1DV6 - chains M and H of the 3 polymer chains in the assembly; structure by X-ray diffraction, 2.50 A resolution.

[Chain M]
Name: Photosynthetic reaction center
Organism: Rhodobacter sphaeroides
Notes: fragment: m chain
Reference sequence: P02953 (RCEM_RHOSH); numbering as in UniProt (aligned over 1-307)
Chain sequence (307 residues; each row starts with the number of its first residue):
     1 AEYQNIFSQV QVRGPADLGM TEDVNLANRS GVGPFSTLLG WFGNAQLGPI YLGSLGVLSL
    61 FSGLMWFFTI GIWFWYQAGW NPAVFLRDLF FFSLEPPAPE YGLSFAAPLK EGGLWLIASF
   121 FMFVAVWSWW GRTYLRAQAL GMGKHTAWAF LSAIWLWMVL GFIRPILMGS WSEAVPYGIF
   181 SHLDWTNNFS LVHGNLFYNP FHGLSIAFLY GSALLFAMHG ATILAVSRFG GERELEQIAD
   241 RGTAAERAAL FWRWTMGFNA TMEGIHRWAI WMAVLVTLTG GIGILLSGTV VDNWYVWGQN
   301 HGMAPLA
Unresolved in the structure: 1-2, 302-307
Sequence notes: conflict Ala307 (Asn in P02953)
Bound ions: bacteriochlorophyll a Mg site 1 near His182 (its only coordinating residue here); bacteriochlorophyll a Mg site 2 near His202 (its only coordinating residue here); Fe2+: His219, Glu234, His266 (shared with 2 residues of chain L)
Residues lining bound ligands:
  - bacteriochlorophyll a (BCL), molecule 1: Trp66, Val126, Phe150, Ala153, Ile154, Leu156, Trp157, Leu160, Trp185, Thr186, Asn187, Phe189, Ser190, Asn195, Leu196, Phe197, Phe201, His202, Ser205, Ile206, Leu209, Tyr210, Val276, Thr277, Gly280, Gly281, Ile284
  - bacteriochlorophyll a (BCL), molecule 2: Trp157, Leu160, Val175, Ile179, His182, Leu183, Trp185, Thr186
  - bacteriochlorophyll a (BCL), molecule 3: Thr186, Leu209, Tyr210
  - bacteriochlorophyll a (BCL), molecule 4: Phe197, Gly203, Ile206, Ala207, Tyr210, Gly211, Leu214
  - bacteriopheophytin a (BPH), molecule 1: Ser59, Leu60, Gly63, Ala125, Val126, Trp129, Thr133, Thr146, Ala149, Phe150, Ala153, Ala273, Val274, Thr277
  - bacteriopheophytin a (BPH), molecule 2: Tyr210, Ala213, Leu214, Ala217, Met218, Trp252, Thr255, Met256
  - ubiquinone-10 (U10), molecule 1: Ser30, Gly31, Val32, Gly33, Gly48, Ile50
  - ubiquinone-10 (U10), molecule 2: Leu214, Leu215, Met218, His219, Thr222, Ile223, Ala245, Ala248, Ala249, Trp252, Met256, Phe258, Asn259, Ala260, Thr261, Met262, Ile265, Trp268, Met272

[Chain H]
Name: Photosynthetic reaction center
Organism: Rhodobacter sphaeroides
Notes: fragment: h chain
Reference sequence: P11846 (RCEH_RHOSH); numbering as in UniProt (aligned over 1-260)
Chain sequence (260 residues; row label = number of the first residue in the row):
     1 MVGVTAFQNF DLASLAIYSF WIFLAGLIYY LQTENMREGY PLENEDGTPA ANQGPFPLPK
    61 PKTFILPHGR GTLTVPGPES EDRPIALART AVSEGFPHAP TGDPMKDGVG PASWVARRDL
   121 PELDGHGHNK IKPMKAAAGF HVSAGKNPIG LPVRGCDLEI AGKVVDIWVD IPEQMARFLE
   181 VELKDGSTRL LPMQMVKVQS NRVHVNALSS DLFAGIPTIK SPTEVTLLEE DKICGYVAGG
   241 LMYAAPKRKS VVAAMLAEYA
Unresolved in the structure: 1-10, 257-260
Sequence notes: conflict Gln8 (Gly in P11846)
Bound ions: Zn2+: Asp124, His126, His128
From the paper describing this entry:
  - Zn2+ coordination: His126, His128

[How chain M and chain H interact]
Pairs across the interface (112; chain M residue first):
  Tyr3(M) with Met193(H); Gln194(H); Val196(H)
  Asn5(M) with Gln194(H)
  Gln9(M) with Gly145(H); Met193(H); Val196(H); Lys197(H); Val198(H)
  Val10(M) with Val142(H), hydrophobic; Ala144(H); Lys146(H); Ala176(H), hydrophobic; Met193(H), hydrophobic
  Gln11(M) with Val142(H); Ser143(H), hydrogen bond (backbone-backbone); Ala144(H), hydrogen bond (backbone-backbone)
  Val12(M) with Met134(H), hydrophobic; His141(H); Ser143(H); Val169(H), hydrophobic; Gln174(H); Met175(H)
  Arg13(M) with Gly139(H); Phe140(H); His141(H), hydrogen bond (backbone-backbone); Ser143(H); Gln174(H)
  Gly14(M) with Gly139(H); Phe140(H); Gln174(H), hydrogen bond (backbone-side chain)
  Pro15(M) with Ala138(H); Gly139(H); Phe140(H); Gln174(H), hydrogen bond (backbone-side chain)
  Met20(M) with Gly125(H)
  Thr37(M) with Ala144(H)
  Trp41(M) with Ala144(H), hydrophobic; Gly145(H)
  Asn44(M) with Glu173(H)
  Pro200(M) with Ile17(H), hydrophobic
  Phe201(M) with Ala16(H); Ile17(H)
  Leu204(M) with Ile17(H), hydrophobic; Phe20(H), hydrophobic; Trp21(H), hydrophobic
  Ser227(M) with Gln194(H)
  Arg228(M) with Gln194(H); Met195(H); Cys234(H), hydrogen bond (backbone-side chain); Leu241(H)
  Phe229(M) with Cys234(H); Ala238(H), hydrophobic
  Glu232(M) with Arg177(H), salt bridge
  Arg233(M) with Glu122(H), salt bridge; Ile131(H); Arg177(H); Leu227(H); Glu230(H), salt bridge
  Glu236(M) with Arg117(H); Glu122(H); Leu227(H)
  Gln237(M) with Arg117(H)
  Ile238(M) with Glu38(H); Phe64(H), hydrophobic
  Ala239(M) with Leu66(H), hydrophobic; Leu73(H)
  Asp240(M) with Arg117(H), hydrogen bond (backbone-side chain); Arg118(H), hydrogen bond (side chain-backbone)
  Arg241(M) with Glu38(H), salt bridge; Glu79(H), salt bridge; Ser80(H); Val115(H); Arg117(H)
  Gly242(M) with Val115(H); Arg117(H); Asp231(H)
  Thr243(M) with Ser113(H); Val115(H); Asp231(H), hydrogen bond (backbone-side chain)
  Glu246(M) with Val115(H)
  Arg247(M) with Pro111(H), hydrogen bond (side chain-backbone); Ala112(H); Ser113(H), hydrogen bond (side chain-backbone); Gly235(H)
  Arg253(M) with Tyr40(H), hydrogen bond; Leu42(H)
  Phe258(M) with Gln32(H)
  Ala260(M) with Asn35(H)
  Thr261(M) with Asn35(H), hydrogen bond (backbone-side chain); Glu38(H)
  Glu263(M) with Lys62(H), salt bridge; Phe64(H)
  Gly264(M) with Asn35(H)
  Ile265(M) with Asn35(H), hydrogen bond (backbone-side chain)
  Arg267(M) with Tyr30(H); Leu31(H); Glu34(H); Lys62(H)
  Trp268(M) with Leu31(H), hydrophobic; Gln32(H); Asn35(H)
  Trp271(M) with Leu27(H), hydrophobic; Leu31(H)
  Thr279(M) with Phe20(H)
  Val290(M) with Asp11(H); Leu12(H), hydrophobic
  Val291(M) with Ala13(H), hydrophobic
  Trp297(M) with Asp11(H), hydrogen bond; Ala13(H); Ser14(H)
  His301(M) with Ser14(H)
Also at the interface, not in a pair above, chain M (54 interface residues in all): Asp17, Phe35, Gln46, Phe208, Asn259, Leu275, Leu286, Trp294
Also at the interface, not in a pair above, chain H (72 interface residues in all): Phe23, Leu24, Ile28, Arg37, Gly110, Trp114, His126, Lys130, Pro148, Pro172, Pro192

[Overview]
54 residues of chain M face 72 of chain H across their interface, with 15 hydrogen bonds and 6 salt bridges.
Among the polar pairs are Glu232(M)-Arg177(H), Arg233(M)-Glu122(H) and Arg233(M)-Glu230(H). Ligands of chain
M: 4 copies of bacteriochlorophyll a, bacteriopheophytin a and ubiquinone-10. The paper reports Zn2+
coordination by His126(H) and His128(H).
Here chain M is Photosynthetic reaction center and chain H is Photosynthetic reaction center, both from
Rhodobacter sphaeroides. Entry 1DV6 (Photosynthetic reaction center from rhodobacter sphaeroides in the
charge-neutral dqaqb state with the proton transfer inhibitor ...) was determined by X-ray diffraction
together with 1DS8 and 1DV3 from the same study.
